PDB entry 5HHO | X-ray diffraction, 2.95 A resolution | chains A and B of the 5 polymer chains in the assembly

[Chain A]
Protein: HLA class I histocompatibility antigen, A-2 alpha chain
From: Homo sapiens
UniProtKB: P01892 (1A02_HUMAN); residues 1-276 here correspond to UniProt positions 25-300 (UniProt number = residue number + 24)
Chain sequence (276 residues; each row starts with the number of its first residue):
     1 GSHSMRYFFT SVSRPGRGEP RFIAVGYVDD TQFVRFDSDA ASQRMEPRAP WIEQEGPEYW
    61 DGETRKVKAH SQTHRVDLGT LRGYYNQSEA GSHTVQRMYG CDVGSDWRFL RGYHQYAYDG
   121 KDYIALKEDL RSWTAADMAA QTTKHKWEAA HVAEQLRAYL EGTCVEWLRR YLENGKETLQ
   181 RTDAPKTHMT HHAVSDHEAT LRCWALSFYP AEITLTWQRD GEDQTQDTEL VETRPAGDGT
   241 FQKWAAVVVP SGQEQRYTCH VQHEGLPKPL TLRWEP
Cystine bridges: C101-C164, C203-C259

[Chain B]
Protein: Beta-2-microglobulin
From: Homo sapiens
UniProtKB: P61769 (B2MG_HUMAN); residues 1-99 here correspond to UniProt positions 21-119 (UniProt number = residue number + 20)
Chain sequence (100 residues; numbered 0 to 99; the number before each row is that of its first residue; numbering starts at 0):
     0 MIQRTPKIQV YSRHPAENGK SNFLNCYVSG FHPSDIEVDL LKNGERIEKV EHSDLSFSKD
    60 WSFYLLYYTE FTPTEKDEYA CRVNHVTLSQ PKIVKWDRDM
Construct notes: initiating methionine (0)
Swiss-Prot annotation at these positions:
  - modified residue: Q2 (Pyrrolidone carboxylic acid)
  - glycosylation: I1 (N-linked (Glc) (glycation) isoleucine), K19 (N-linked (Glc) (glycation) lysine), K41 (N-linked (Glc) (glycation) lysine), K48 (N-linked (Glc) (glycation) lysine), K58 (N-linked (Glc) (glycation) lysine), K91 (N-linked (Glc) (glycation) lysine), K94 (N-linked (Glc) (glycation) lysine)
Cystine bridges: C25-C80

[How chain A and chain B interact]
Residue-residue contacts (55; chain A residue first):
  F8(A) - S55(B)
  F8(A) - F56(B)
  F9(A) - F56(B)
  T10(A) - L54(B)
  T10(A) - F56(B)
  T10(A) - F62(B)
  R14(A) - D34(B)  salt bridge
  I23(A) - L54(B)
  V25(A) - D53(B)
  V25(A) - L54(B)
  V25(A) - S55(B)
  Y27(A) - S55(B)
  Y27(A) - Y63(B)  hydrogen bond
  Q32(A) - D53(B)
  R35(A) - D53(B)  salt bridge
  R48(A) - D53(B)  salt bridge
  T94(A) - F62(B)
  Q96(A) - H31(B)  hydrogen bond
  Q96(A) - F56(B)
  Q96(A) - W60(B)  hydrogen bond (side chain-backbone)
  Q96(A) - F62(B)
  R97(A) - F56(B)
  Q115(A) - W60(B)
  Y116(A) - W60(B)
  A117(A) - W60(B)  hydrophobic
  D119(A) - M0(B)
  D119(A) - I1(B)
  D119(A) - H31(B)
  G120(A) - I1(B)
  G120(A) - H31(B)  hydrogen bond (backbone-side chain)
  D122(A) - W60(B)  hydrogen bond
  T190(A) - D98(B)  hydrogen bond
  H192(A) - D98(B)  salt bridge
  R202(A) - D98(B)  hydrogen bond (side chain-backbone)
  W204(A) - D98(B)  hydrogen bond
  W204(A) - M99(B)
  E232(A) - K6(B)  salt bridge
  E232(A) - Q8(B)  hydrogen bond (backbone-side chain)
  E232(A) - S28(B)  hydrogen bond
  R234(A) - Q8(B)  hydrogen bond
  R234(A) - Y10(B)
  R234(A) - M99(B)
  P235(A) - Y10(B)  hydrogen bond (backbone-side chain)
  P235(A) - N24(B)
  P235(A) - Y26(B)
  P235(A) - L65(B)  hydrophobic
  A236(A) - R12(B)  hydrogen bond (backbone-side chain)
  A236(A) - N24(B)  hydrogen bond (backbone-side chain)
  G237(A) - R12(B)  hydrogen bond (backbone-side chain)
  D238(A) - R12(B)
  D238(A) - H13(B)
  Q242(A) - Y10(B)
  Q242(A) - S11(B)  hydrogen bond (side chain-backbone)
  Q242(A) - R12(B)  hydrogen bond (side chain-backbone)
  W244(A) - M99(B)  hydrophobic
Other interface residues (no listed pair), chain A (36 interface residues in all): V12, M98, L206, V231, T233
Other interface residues (no listed pair), chain B (27 interface residues in all): R3, P14, S33, D59

[In short]
Chain A and chain B form an interface of 36 and 27 residues respectively, with 17 hydrogen bonds and 5 salt
bridges. Among the polar pairs are R14(A)-D34(B), R35(A)-D53(B) and R48(A)-D53(B).
Chain A is HLA class I histocompatibility antigen, A-2 alpha chain and chain B is Beta-2-microglobulin, both
from Homo sapiens; the structure, Crystal Structure of the JM22 TCR in complex with HLA-A*0201 in complex with
M1-G4E, was determined by X-ray diffraction, deposited together with 5HHM, 5HHN, 5HHP and 5HHQ.
